Entry 8EJK (electron microscopy, 3.40 A resolution); this record covers chains A and E of the 5 polymer chains in the assembly.

[Chain A]
Name: A modified Guanine nucleotide-binding protein G(q) subunit alpha
Organism: Homo sapiens
Amino-acid sequence (238 residues; numbered 1 to 238; the number before each row is that of its first residue):
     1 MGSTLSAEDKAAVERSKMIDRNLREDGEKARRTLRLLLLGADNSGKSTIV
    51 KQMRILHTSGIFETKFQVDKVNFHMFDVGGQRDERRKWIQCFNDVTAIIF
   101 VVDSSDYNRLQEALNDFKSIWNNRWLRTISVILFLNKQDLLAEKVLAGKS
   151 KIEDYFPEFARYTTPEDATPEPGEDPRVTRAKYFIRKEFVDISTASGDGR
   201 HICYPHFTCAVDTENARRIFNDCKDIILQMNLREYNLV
Unresolved in the structure: 1-4

[Chain E]
Name: scFv16
Organism: Homo sapiens
Notes: antibody fragment or engineered binder
Amino-acid sequence (318 residues; row label = number of the first residue in the row; numbers below 1 keep their minus sign (Met-51 is residue -51)):
   -51 MKFLVNVALVFMVVYISYIYADSYYHHHHHHHHHHDYDIPTTENLYFQGA
    -1 MGDVQLVESGGGLVQPGGSRKLSCSASGFAFSSFGMHWVRQAPEKGLEWV
    49 AYISSGSGTIYYADTVKGRFTISRDDPKNTLFLQMTSLRSEDTAMYYCVR
    99 SIYYYGSSPFDFWGQGTTLTVSSGGGGSGGGGSGGGGSDIVMTQATSSVP
   149 VTPGESVSISCRSSKSLLHSNGNTYLYWFLQRPGQSPQLLIYRMSNLASG
   199 VPDRFSGSGSGTAFTLTISRLEAEDVGVYYCMQHLEYPLTFGAGTKLELK
   249 AAAENLYFQGHHHHHHHH
Unresolved in the structure: -51 to 0, 120-136, 249-266
Disulfide bonds: Cys22-Cys96, Cys159-Cys229

[Chain A / chain E interface]
Residue-residue contacts (23):
  Leu5(A) - His167(E)
  Ser6(A) - His167(E)
  Ser6(A) - Tyr173(E)  hydrogen bond
  Ala7(A) - His232(E)
  Ala7(A) - Glu234(E)
  Glu8(A) - Tyr101(E)
  Glu8(A) - Pro107(E)
  Glu8(A) - Tyr173(E)
  Glu8(A) - Tyr175(E)  hydrogen bond
  Glu8(A) - Arg191(E)  salt bridge
  Glu8(A) - His232(E)  salt bridge
  Asp9(A) - Asn169(E)  hydrogen bond
  Asp9(A) - Tyr173(E)  hydrogen bond
  Ala11(A) - Tyr101(E)  hydrophobic
  Ala12(A) - Tyr101(E)
  Glu14(A) - Ser52(E)  hydrogen bond
  Glu14(A) - Ser53(E)
  Glu14(A) - Gly56(E)
  Glu14(A) - Thr57(E)  hydrogen bond
  Arg15(A) - Ser31(E)
  Arg15(A) - Tyr101(E)
  Met18(A) - Ser53(E)
  Met18(A) - Gly54(E)
Also at the interface, not in a pair above, chain E (17 interface residues in all): Ile100, Tyr102

[In short]
Chain A and chain E form an interface of 10 and 17 residues respectively; the contacts include 6 hydrogen
bonds and 2 salt bridges. Polar pairs include Glu8(A)-Arg191(E), Glu8(A)-His232(E) and Ser6(A)-Tyr173(E).
Here chain A is A modified Guanine nucleotide-binding protein G(q) subunit alpha and chain E is scFv16, both
from Homo sapiens. Entry 8EJK (Structure of FFAR1-Gq complex bound to TAK-875 in a lipid nanodisc) was
determined by electron microscopy (same publication as 8EIT and 8EJC).
